6OKD - chains A and D; structure by X-ray diffraction, 1.85 A resolution.

[Chain A]
Name: Transferrin receptor protein 1
Source organism: Homo sapiens
Notes: fragment: ligand binding domain
Reference sequence: P02786 (TFR1_HUMAN); residues 3-642 here correspond to UniProt positions 121-760 (UniProt number = residue number + 118)
Chain sequence (670 residues; each row starts with the number of its first residue):
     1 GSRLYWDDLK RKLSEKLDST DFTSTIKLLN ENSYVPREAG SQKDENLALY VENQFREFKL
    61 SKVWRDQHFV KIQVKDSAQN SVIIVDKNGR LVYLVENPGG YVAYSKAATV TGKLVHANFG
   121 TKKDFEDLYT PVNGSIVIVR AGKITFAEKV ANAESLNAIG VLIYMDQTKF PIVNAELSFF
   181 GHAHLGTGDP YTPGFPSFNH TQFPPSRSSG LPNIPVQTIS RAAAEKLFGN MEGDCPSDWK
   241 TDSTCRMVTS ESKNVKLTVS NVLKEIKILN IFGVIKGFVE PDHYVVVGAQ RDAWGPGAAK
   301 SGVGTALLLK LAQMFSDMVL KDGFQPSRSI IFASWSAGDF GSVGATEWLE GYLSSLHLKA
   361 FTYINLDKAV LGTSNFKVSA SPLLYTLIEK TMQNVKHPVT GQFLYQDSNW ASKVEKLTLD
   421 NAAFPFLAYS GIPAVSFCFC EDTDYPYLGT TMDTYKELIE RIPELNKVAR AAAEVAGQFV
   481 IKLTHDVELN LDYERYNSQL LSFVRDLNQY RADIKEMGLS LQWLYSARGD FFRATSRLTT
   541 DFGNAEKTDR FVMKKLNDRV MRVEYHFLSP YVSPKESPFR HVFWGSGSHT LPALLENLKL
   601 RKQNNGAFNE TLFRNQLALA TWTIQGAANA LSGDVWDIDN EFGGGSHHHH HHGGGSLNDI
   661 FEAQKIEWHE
Not modelled in the structure: 1, 87-88, 197-208, 603-605, 638-670
Cystine bridges: Cys235-Cys245
Glycans and other covalent adducts: N-acetylglucosamine (NAG) linked to Asn133, Asn609
Differences from the reference sequence: expression tag (1-2, 643-670); conflict Ser24 (Gly142 in P02786)
Swiss-Prot annotation at these positions:
  - motif: Arg528 to Asp530 (Cell attachment site)
  - glycosylation (N-linked (GlcNAc...) asparagine): Asn133, Asn199, Asn609

[Chain D]
Name: transferrin receptor binding cystine-dense peptide
Source organism: Monosiga brevicollis
Chain sequence (51 residues; each row starts with the number of its first residue):
     1 GSREGCASRC MKYNDELEKC EARMMSMSNT EEDCEQELED LLYCLDHCHS Q
Not modelled in the structure: 1-3, 27-32
Cystine bridges: Cys6-Cys48, Cys10-Cys44, Cys20-Cys34

[How chain A and chain D interact]
Contacting residue pairs (33; chain A residue first):
  Thr386(A) with Ser50(D); Gln51(D)
  Glu389(A) with His49(D), salt bridge
  Lys390(A) with Gln51(D), hydrogen bond (side chain-backbone)
  Tyr405(A) with His49(D)
  Ser408(A) with His49(D)
  Asn409(A) with His47(D), hydrogen bond
  Asn490(A) with Gln51(D), hydrogen bond
  Asp492(A) with Ser50(D)
  Glu494(A) with Gly5(D); Cys6(D), hydrogen bond (side chain-backbone); Ala7(D), hydrogen bond (side chain-backbone)
  Ser498(A) with Leu42(D); Asp46(D), hydrogen bond
  Leu501(A) with Leu17(D), hydrophobic; Leu38(D), hydrophobic; Leu41(D), hydrophobic; Leu42(D)
  Arg505(A) with Leu38(D); Leu42(D)
  Tyr525(A) with Glu21(D); Met24(D), hydrophobic
  Arg528(A) with Asn14(D), hydrogen bond; Leu17(D); Leu41(D)
  Gly529(A) with Glu18(D)
  Phe532(A) with Ala7(D); Met11(D), hydrophobic; Asn14(D)
  Arg533(A) with Glu18(D), salt bridge
  Thr535(A) with Ala7(D)
  Ser536(A) with Ser8(D), hydrogen bond; Met11(D)
Also at the interface, not in a pair above, chain A (24 interface residues in all): Asn497, Val504, Asn508, Gln522, Thr539
Also at the interface, not in a pair above, chain D (21 interface residues in all): Cys10, Met25, Leu45

[Overview]
24 residues of chain A and 21 residues of chain D are in contact; the contacts include 8 hydrogen bonds and 2
salt bridges. Polar pairs include Glu389(A)-His49(D), Arg533(A)-Glu18(D) and Lys390(A)-Gln51(D).
Chain A is Transferrin receptor protein 1 (Homo sapiens) and chain D is transferrin receptor binding
cystine-dense peptide (Monosiga brevicollis); the structure, Crystal Structure of human transferrin receptor
in complex with a cystine-dense peptide, was determined by X-ray diffraction, deposited together with 6OKE.
